PDB entry 3ZTV | X-ray diffraction, 1.30 A resolution | chain A

Chain A:
Name: NAD nucleotidase
From: Haemophilus influenzae
Notes: EC 3.1.3.5
UniProt: Q4QNY4 (Q4QNY4_HAEI8); residue numbers follow UniProt; this construct covers 25-603
Chain sequence (579 residues; row label = number of the first residue in the row):
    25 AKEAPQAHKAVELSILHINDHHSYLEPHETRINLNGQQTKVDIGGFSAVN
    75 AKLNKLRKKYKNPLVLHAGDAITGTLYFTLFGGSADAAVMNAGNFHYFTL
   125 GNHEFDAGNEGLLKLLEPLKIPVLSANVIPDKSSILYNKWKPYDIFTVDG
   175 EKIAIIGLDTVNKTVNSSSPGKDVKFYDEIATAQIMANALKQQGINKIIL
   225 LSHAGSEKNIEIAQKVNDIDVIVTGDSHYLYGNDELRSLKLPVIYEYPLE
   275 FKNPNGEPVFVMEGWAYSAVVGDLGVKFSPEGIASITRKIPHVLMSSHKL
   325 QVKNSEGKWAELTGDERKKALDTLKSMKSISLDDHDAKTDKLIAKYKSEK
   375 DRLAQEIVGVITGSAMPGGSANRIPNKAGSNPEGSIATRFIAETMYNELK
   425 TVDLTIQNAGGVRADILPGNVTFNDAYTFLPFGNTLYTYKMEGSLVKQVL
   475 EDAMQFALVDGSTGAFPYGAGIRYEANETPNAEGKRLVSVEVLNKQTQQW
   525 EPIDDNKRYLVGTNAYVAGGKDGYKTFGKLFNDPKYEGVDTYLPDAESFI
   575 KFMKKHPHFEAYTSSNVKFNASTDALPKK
Unresolved in the structure: 25-31, 520, 598-603
Metal / ion sites: Zn2+ site 1: Asp-44, His-46, Asp-94; Zn2+ site 2: Asp-94, Asn-126, Asp-250
Residues lining bound ligands: adenosine (ADN): Asn-432, Gly-434, Gly-435, Phe-456, Asn-458, Ser-486, Gly-488, Ala-489, Asn-538, Tyr-540, Asp-546

In short:
Chain A binds adenosine. Asp-44, His-46 and Asp-94 form the Zn2+ site 1. Asp-94, Asn-126 and Asp-250
coordinate Zn2+ site 2.
Chain A is NAD nucleotidase (Haemophilus influenzae); the structure, Structure of Haemophilus influenzae NAD
nucleotidase (NadN), was determined by X-ray diffraction, deposited together with 3ZU0.
